Entry 2ZOD (X-ray diffraction, 1.98 A resolution); this record covers chains A and B.

# Chain A (and B)
Protein: Selenide, water dikinase
Organism: Aquifex aeolicus
Notes: EC 2.7.9.3; chain B of this document is another copy of the same molecule, construct and numbering; everything in this record applies to it too
Reference sequence: O67139 (SELD_AQUAE); numbering as in UniProt (aligned over 1-336)
Amino-acid sequence (345 residues; row label = number of the first residue in the row; numbers below 1 keep their minus sign (Gly-8 is residue -8)):
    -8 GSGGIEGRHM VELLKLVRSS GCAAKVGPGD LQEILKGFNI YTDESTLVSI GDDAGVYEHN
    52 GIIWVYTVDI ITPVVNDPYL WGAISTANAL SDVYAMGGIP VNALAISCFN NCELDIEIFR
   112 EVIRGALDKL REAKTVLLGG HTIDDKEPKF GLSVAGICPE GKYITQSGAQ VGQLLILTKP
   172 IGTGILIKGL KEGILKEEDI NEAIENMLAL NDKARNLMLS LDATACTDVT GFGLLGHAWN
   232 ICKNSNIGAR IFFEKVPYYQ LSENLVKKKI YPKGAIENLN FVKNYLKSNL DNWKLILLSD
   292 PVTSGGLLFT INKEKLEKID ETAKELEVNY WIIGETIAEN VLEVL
Not modelled in the structure: -8 to 2, 10-19, 35-43 (chain B: -8 to 2, 12-21, 42-44)
Construct notes: expression tag (-8 to 0); engineered mutation Cys13 (Sec in O67139)

# Chain A / chain B interface
Contacting residue pairs (83):
  Arg9(A) - Lys137(B)
  Leu26(A) - Ile114(B)  hydrophobic
  Leu26(A) - Leu128(B)  hydrophobic
  Phe29(A) - Arg111(B)
  Phe29(A) - Ile114(B)  hydrophobic
  Phe29(A) - Arg115(B)
  Phe29(A) - Leu118(B)  hydrophobic
  Asn30(A) - Arg122(B)  hydrogen bond (backbone-side chain)
  Ile31(A) - Leu118(B)  hydrophobic
  Ile31(A) - Arg122(B)
  Ile31(A) - Leu128(B)
  Tyr32(A) - Arg122(B)
  Tyr32(A) - Lys125(B)
  Tyr32(A) - Thr126(B)
  Tyr32(A) - Val127(B)
  Thr33(A) - Val127(B)
  Asp34(A) - Val127(B)
  Asp44(A) - Leu129(B)
  Gly46(A) - Leu129(B)  hydrogen bond (backbone-backbone)
  Val47(A) - Leu129(B)
  Tyr48(A) - Val92(B)
  Tyr48(A) - Asn93(B)
  Tyr48(A) - Leu129(B)  hydrophobic
  His50(A) - Ile148(B)
  Asn51(A) - Ile53(B)
  Ile53(A) - His50(B)
  Ile53(A) - Asn51(B)
  Trp55(A) - His50(B)
  Trp55(A) - Trp55(B)
  Trp55(A) - Tyr57(B)
  Tyr57(A) - Trp55(B)
  Tyr57(A) - Asn93(B)  hydrogen bond
  Tyr57(A) - Leu95(B)
  Tyr57(A) - Leu129(B)  hydrophobic
  Tyr57(A) - Ala146(B)  hydrophobic
  Thr58(A) - Leu95(B)
  Val59(A) - Leu95(B)
  Val59(A) - Ile97(B)  hydrophobic
  Val59(A) - His132(B)
  Asp60(A) - His132(B)  salt bridge
  Ile61(A) - Ile134(B)
  Val92(A) - Tyr48(B)
  Asn93(A) - Tyr48(B)
  Asn93(A) - Tyr57(B)  hydrogen bond
  Leu95(A) - Tyr57(B)
  Leu95(A) - Thr58(B)
  Leu95(A) - Val59(B)
  Arg111(A) - Phe29(B)
  Ile114(A) - Leu26(B)  hydrophobic
  Ile114(A) - Phe29(B)  hydrophobic
  Arg115(A) - Phe29(B)
  Leu118(A) - Phe29(B)  hydrophobic
  Arg122(A) - Asn30(B)  hydrogen bond (side chain-backbone)
  Arg122(A) - Tyr32(B)
  Lys125(A) - Tyr32(B)
  Thr126(A) - Tyr32(B)
  Val127(A) - Tyr32(B)
  Val127(A) - Thr33(B)
  Val127(A) - Asp34(B)
  Val127(A) - Thr37(B)
  Leu128(A) - Leu26(B)  hydrophobic
  Leu128(A) - Ile31(B)
  Leu129(A) - Val39(B)
  Leu129(A) - Ile41(B)
  Leu129(A) - Ala45(B)
  Leu129(A) - Gly46(B)
  Leu129(A) - Val47(B)
  Leu129(A) - Tyr48(B)  hydrophobic
  Leu129(A) - Tyr57(B)  hydrophobic
  Gly131(A) - Leu22(B)
  His132(A) - Leu22(B)
  His132(A) - Thr58(B)
  His132(A) - Val59(B)  hydrogen bond (side chain-backbone)
  Thr133(A) - Leu22(B)
  Ile134(A) - Ile61(B)
  Ile134(A) - Lys140(B)
  Asp136(A) - Asp136(B)
  Asp136(A) - Lys140(B)  salt bridge
  Lys137(A) - Arg9(B)
  Lys140(A) - Ile134(B)
  Lys140(A) - Asp136(B)  salt bridge
  Ser144(A) - Ser144(B)
  Ile148(A) - His50(B)
Interface residues without a listed pair, chain A (50 interface residues in all): Ile25, Ala45, Ile97, Ile107, Phe110, Gly130, Ala146
Interface residues without a listed pair, chain B (51 interface residues in all): Ile25, Asp83, Gly130, Gly131, Glu138

# Overview
The interface between chain A and chain B involves 50 residues on one side and 51 on the other; the contacts
include 6 hydrogen bonds and 3 salt bridges. Polar contacts include Asp60(A)-His132(B), Asp136(A)-Lys140(B)
and Asn30(A)-Arg122(B).
Chain A and chain B are both Selenide, water dikinase (Aquifex aeolicus); the structure, Crystal structure of
selenophosphate synthetase from Aquifex aeolicus, was determined by X-ray diffraction (same publication as
2YYE).
